Entry 7TKI (electron microscopy, 7.10 A resolution (low resolution: residue-level contacts below are approximate; hydrogen-bond / salt-bridge calls are withheld)); this record covers chains B and F of the 27 polymer chains in the assembly.

Chain B:
Molecule: ATP synthase subunit alpha
From: Saccharomyces cerevisiae
UniProtKB: P07251 (ATPA_YEAST); residues 1-510 here correspond to UniProt positions 36-545 (UniProt number = residue number + 35)
Sequence (510 residues; each row starts with the number of its first residue):
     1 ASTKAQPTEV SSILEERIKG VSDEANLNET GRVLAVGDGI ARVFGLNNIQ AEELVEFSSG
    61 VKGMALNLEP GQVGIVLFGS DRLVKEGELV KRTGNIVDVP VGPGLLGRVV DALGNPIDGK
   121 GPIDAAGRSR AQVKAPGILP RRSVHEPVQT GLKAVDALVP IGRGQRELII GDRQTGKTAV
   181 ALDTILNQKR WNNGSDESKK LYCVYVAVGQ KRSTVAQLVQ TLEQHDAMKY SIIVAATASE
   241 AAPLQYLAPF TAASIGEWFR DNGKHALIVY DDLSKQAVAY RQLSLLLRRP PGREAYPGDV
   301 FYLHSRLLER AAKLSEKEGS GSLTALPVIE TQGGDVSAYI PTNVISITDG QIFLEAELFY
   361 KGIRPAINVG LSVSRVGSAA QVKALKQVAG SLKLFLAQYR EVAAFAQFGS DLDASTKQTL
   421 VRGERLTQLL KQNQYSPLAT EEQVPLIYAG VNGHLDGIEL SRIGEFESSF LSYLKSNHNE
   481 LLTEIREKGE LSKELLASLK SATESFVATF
Not modelled in the structure: 1-2, 408-409, 510
Swiss-Prot annotation at these positions:
  - binding site (ATP): Gly171 to Thr178
  - site: Ser372 (Required for activity)
  - modified residue (Phosphoserine): Ser22, Ser143

Chain F:
Molecule: ATP synthase subunit beta
From: Saccharomyces cerevisiae
Notes: EC 7.1.2.2
UniProtKB: P00830 (ATPB_YEAST); residues 1-478 here correspond to UniProt positions 34-511 (UniProt number = residue number + 33)
Sequence (478 residues; each row starts with the number of its first residue):
     1 ASAAQSTPIT GKVTAVIGAI VDVHFEQSEL PAILNALEIK TPQGKLVLEV AQHLGENTVR
    61 TIAMDGTEGL VRGEKVLDTG GPISVPVGRE TLGRIINVIG EPIDERGPIK SKLRKPIHAD
   121 PPSFAEQSTS AEILETGIKV VDLLAPYARG GKIGLFGGAG VGKTVFIQEL INNIAKAHGG
   181 FSVFTGVGER TREGNDLYRE MKETGVINLE GESKVALVFG QMNEPPGARA RVALTGLTIA
   241 EYFRDEEGQD VLLFIDNIFR FTQAGSEVSA LLGRIPSAVG YQPTLATDMG LLQERITTTK
   301 KGSVTSVQAV YVPADDLTDP APATTFAHLD ATTVLSRGIS ELGIYPAVDP LDSKSRLLDA
   361 AVVGQEHYDV ASKVQETLQT YKSLQDIIAI LGMDELSEQD KLTVERARKI QRFLSQPFAV
   421 AEVFTGIPGK LVRLKDTVAS FKAVLEGKYD NIPEHAFYMV GGIEDVVAKA EKLAAEAN
Not modelled in the structure: 1-7, 476-478
Swiss-Prot annotation at these positions:
  - binding site (ATP): Gly157 to Thr164
  - modified residue: Thr79 (Phosphothreonine), Thr204 (Phosphothreonine), Ser340 (Phosphoserine)

Chain B / chain F interface:
Residue-residue contacts - 14 pairs, chain B then chain F:
  Asn47(B) - Arg72(F)
  Ile49(B) - Leu70(F)
  Ile49(B) - Val71(F)
  Gln50(B) - Leu70(F)
  Ala51(B) - Gly69(F)
  Ala51(B) - Leu70(F)
  Leu66(B) - Val16(F)
  Leu68(B) - Ala15(F)
  Leu68(B) - Val16(F)
  Leu68(B) - Ile17(F)
  Glu69(B) - Thr14(F)
  Pro70(B) - Thr14(F)
  Arg293(B) - Gly280(F)
  Arg306(B) - Met222(F)
Also at the interface, not in a pair above, chain B (15 interface residues in all): Asn67, Ile138, Gly292, Tyr302, Ser305
Also at the interface, not in a pair above, chain F (14 interface residues in all): Gly18, Ile103, Asn223, Val279

Summary:
15 residues of chain B and 14 residues of chain F are in contact. Curated annotation (UniProt) lists 8
ATP-binding residues on chain B; 8 ATP-binding residues on chain F.
Chain B is ATP synthase subunit alpha and chain F is ATP synthase subunit beta, both from Saccharomyces
cerevisiae; the structure, Yeast ATP synthase State 2catalytic(c) with 10 mM ATP backbone model, was
determined by electron microscopy together with 7TJS, 7TJT, 7TJU, 7TJV, 7TJW, 7TJX and 30 further entries from
the same study.
